Entry 5ECI (X-ray diffraction, 1.56 A resolution); this record covers chains A and B of the 3 polymer chains in the assembly.

[Chain A]
Protein: Jasmonic acid-amido synthetase JAR1
Organism: Arabidopsis thaliana
Notes: EC 6.3.2.-
Reference sequence: Q9SKE2 (JAR1_ARATH); residue numbers follow UniProt; this construct covers 1-575
Chain sequence (575 residues; numbered 1 to 575; the number before each row is that of its first residue):
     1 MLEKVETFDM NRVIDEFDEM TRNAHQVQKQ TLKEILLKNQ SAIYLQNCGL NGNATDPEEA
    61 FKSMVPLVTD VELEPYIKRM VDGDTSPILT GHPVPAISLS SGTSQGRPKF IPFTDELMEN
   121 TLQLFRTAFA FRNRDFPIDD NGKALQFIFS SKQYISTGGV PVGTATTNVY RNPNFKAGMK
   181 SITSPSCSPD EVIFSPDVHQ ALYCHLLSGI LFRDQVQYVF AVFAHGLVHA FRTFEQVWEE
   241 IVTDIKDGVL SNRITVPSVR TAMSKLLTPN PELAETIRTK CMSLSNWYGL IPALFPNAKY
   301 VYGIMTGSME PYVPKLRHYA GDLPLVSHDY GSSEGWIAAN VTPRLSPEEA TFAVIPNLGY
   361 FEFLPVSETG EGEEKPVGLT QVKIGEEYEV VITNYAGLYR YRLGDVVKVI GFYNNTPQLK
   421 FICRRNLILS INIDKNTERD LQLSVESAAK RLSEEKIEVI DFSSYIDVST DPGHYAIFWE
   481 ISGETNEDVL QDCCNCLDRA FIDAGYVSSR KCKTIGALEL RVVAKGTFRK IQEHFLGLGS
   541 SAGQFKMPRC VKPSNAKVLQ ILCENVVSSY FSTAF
Disordered / not traced: 1-6
UniProt features mapped onto this chain:
  - binding site (ATP): Ser98, Met118, Thr121, Gly163, Asn168, Gly331 to Trp336, Lys557
  - binding site (jasmonate): Ser101, His328 to Gly331
  - binding site (an L-alpha-amino acid): Thr166 to Tyr170, Lys530 to His534
  - mutagenesis: Ser101 (S101F: In jar1-1; insensitivity to jasmonate, Strongly reduced adenylation activity), Gly303 (G303R: In jar1-5; insensitivity to jasmonate), Glu334 (E334K: In jar1-3; insensitivity to jasmonate)
Ion coordination: Mg2+: Ile97, Gly163 (together with ATP)
Residues lining bound ligands:
  - ATP (adenosine-5'-triphosphate): Ala96, Ile97, Ser98, Leu99, Ile111, Pro112, Phe113, Leu117, Met118, Thr121, Gly163, Thr164, Ala165, Thr166, Asn168, Val169, Gly331, Ser332, Ser333, Glu334, Trp336, Lys557
  - JAA ({(1R,2R)-3-oxo-2-[(2Z)-pent-2-en-1-yl]cyclopentyl}acetic acid): Asn120, Thr121, Leu124, Phe125, Tyr170, Phe220, Val222, His328, Asp329, Tyr330, Gly331, Gly537

[Chain B]
Protein: Glutathione S-transferase U20
Organism: Arabidopsis thaliana
Notes: EC 2.5.1.18
Reference sequence: Q8L7C9 (GSTUK_ARATH); residue numbers follow UniProt; this construct covers 1-217
Chain sequence (223 residues; numbered -5 to 217; the number before each row is that of its first residue; numbers below 1 keep their minus sign (His-5 is residue -5)):
    -5 HHHHHHMANL PILLDYWPSM FGMRARVALR EKGVEFEYRE EDFSNKSPLL LQSNPIHKKI
    55 PVLVHNGKPV CESLNVVQYV DEAWPEKNPF FPSDPYGRAQ ARFWADFVDK KFTDAQFKVW
   115 GKKGEEQEAG KKEFIEAVKI LESELGDKPY FGGDSFGYVD ISLITFSSWF QAYEKFGNFS
   175 IESESPKLIA WAKRCMEKES VSKSLPDSEK IVAYAAEYRK NNL
Disordered / not traced: -5 to 3
Construct notes: expression tag (-5 to 0)
UniProt features mapped onto this chain:
  - binding site (glutathione): Ser13, Ile54, Ser67
Residues lining bound ligands: glutathione (GSH): Ser13, Phe15, Arg18, Phe37, Lys52, Lys53, Ile54, Pro55, Glu66, Ser67

[Chain A / chain B interface]
Contacting residue pairs - 35 pairs, chain A then chain B:
  Ser447(A) with Lys187(B); Glu191(B), hydrogen bond
  Lys450(A) with Met190(B); Glu191(B)
  Arg451(A) with Ser161(B); Phe164(B); Ile183(B); Lys187(B)
  Ser453(A) with Asp201(B)
  Glu454(A) with Asp201(B); Ser202(B), hydrogen bond
  Glu455(A) with Glu203(B)
  Lys456(A) with Asp201(B), salt bridge; Lys204(B)
  Asp488(A) with Glu168(B); Phe173(B); Ser174(B), hydrogen bond
  Val489(A) with Gln165(B)
  Gln491(A) with Glu176(B)
  Asp492(A) with Glu168(B); Glu176(B); Ile183(B); Lys187(B), hydrogen bond (backbone-side chain)
  Cys493(A) with Lys187(B)
  Asn495(A) with Glu176(B)
  Cys496(A) with Lys187(B); Arg188(B)
  Arg499(A) with Ala184(B), hydrogen bond (side chain-backbone); Trp185(B); Lys187(B); Arg188(B), hydrogen bond (backbone-side chain)
  Ala500(A) with Arg188(B)
  Thr573(A) with Glu176(B), hydrogen bond; Pro180(B)
  Ala574(A) with Pro180(B), hydrophobic
Interface residues without a listed pair, chain A (21 interface residues in all): Ala448, Asn486, Ile502
Interface residues without a listed pair, chain B (21 interface residues in all): Ile175, Ser177

[Summary]
The chain A/chain B interface involves 21 residues from each chain; the contacts include 7 hydrogen bonds and
1 salt bridge. Among the polar pairs are Lys456(A)-Asp201(B), Ser447(A)-Glu191(B) and Glu454(A)-Ser202(B).
Ligands of chain A: compound JAA and ATP. Bound to chain B: glutathione.
Chain A is Jasmonic acid-amido synthetase JAR1 and chain B is Glutathione S-transferase U20, both from
Arabidopsis thaliana; the structure, Crystal Structure of FIN219-FIP1 complex with JA, ATP and Mg, was
determined by X-ray diffraction, deposited together with 5ECH, 5ECK, 5ECL, 5ECM, 5ECN, 5ECO and 4 further
entries.
